9HJD - chains B and A; structure by electron microscopy, 3.35 A resolution.

# Chain B
Molecule: Nb3.3
Source organism: Lama glama
Amino-acid sequence (136 residues; each row starts with the number of its first residue):
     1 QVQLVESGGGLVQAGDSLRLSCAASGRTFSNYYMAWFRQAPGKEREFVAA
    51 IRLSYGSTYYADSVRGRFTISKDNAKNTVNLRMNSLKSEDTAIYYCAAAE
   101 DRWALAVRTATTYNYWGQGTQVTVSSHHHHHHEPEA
Not modelled in the structure: 128-136
Cystine bridges: Cys22-Cys96

# Chain A
Molecule: Thiamine transporter 2
Source organism: Homo sapiens
UniProt: Q9BZV2 (S19A3_HUMAN); residues 1-496 here = UniProt positions 1-496
Amino-acid sequence (535 residues; numbered 1 to 535; the number before each row is that of its first residue):
     1 MDCYRTSLSSSWIYPTVILCLFGFFSMMRPSEPFLIPYLSGPDKNLTSAE
    51 ITNEIFPVWTYSYLVLLLPVFVLTDYVRYKPVIILQGISFIITWLLLLFG
   101 QGVKTMQVVEFFYGMVTAAEVAYYAYIYSVVSPEHYQRVSGYCRSVTLAA
   151 YTAGSVLAQLLVSLANMSYFYLNVISLASVSVAFLFSLFLPMPKKSMFFH
   201 AKPSREIKKSSSVNPVLEETHEGEAPGCEEQKPTSEILSTSGKLNKGQLN
   251 SLKPSNVTVDVFVQWFQDLKECYSSKRLFYWSLWWAFATAGFNQVLNYVQ
   301 ILWDYKAPSQDSSIYNGAVEAIATFGGAVAAFAVGYVKVNWDLLGELALV
   351 VFSVVNAGSLFLMHYTANIWACYAGYLIFKSSYMLLITIAVFQIAVNLNV
   401 ERYALVFGINTFIALVIQTIMTVIVVDQRGLNLPVSIQFLVYGSYFAVIA
   451 GIFLMRSMYITYSTKSQKDVQSPAPSENPDVSHPEEESNIIMSTKLLEVL
   501 FQGPSSGWSHPQFEKGGGSGGGSGGSAWSHPQFEK
Not modelled in the structure: 1-10, 202-270, 460-535
Construct notes: expression tag (497-535)
UniProt features mapped onto this chain:
  - site (Essential for pyridoxine transport): Gln86, Gly87, Ile91, Thr93, Trp94, Ser168, Asn173
  - glycosylation (N-linked (GlcNAc...) asparagine): Asn45, Asn166
  - natural variant: Gly23 (G23V: In BTBGD), Thr422 (T422A: In BTBGD)
  - mutagenesis: Gln86 (Q86H: Significant decrease in pyridoxine transport), Gly87 (G87V: Significant decrease in pyridoxine transport), Ile91 (I91A: Significant decrease in pyridoxine transport), Thr93 (T93S: Significant decrease in pyridoxine transport), Trp94 (W94Y: Significant decrease in pyridoxine transport), Ser168 (S168P: Significant decrease in pyridoxine transport), Asn173 (N173F: Significant decrease in pyridoxine transport)
Covalent attachments: N-acetylglucosamine (NAG) linked to Asn45
Ligand contacts: A1IVJ (6-chloranyl-3-[1-[3-(2-oxidanylidene-3H-benzimidazol-1-yl)propyl]piperidin-4-yl]-1H-benzimidazol-2-one): Met27, Arg29, Glu32, Pro33, Leu35, Trp59, Thr93, Trp94, Leu97, Val109, Glu110, Tyr113, Tyr151, Ser155, Leu296, Asn297, Gln300, Glu320
Reported in the primary citation:
  - binding site for A1IVJ: Trp59, Thr93, Trp94, Leu97, Val109, Glu110, Tyr113, Tyr151, Asn297

# Interface between chain B and chain A
Pairs across the interface - 27 pairs, chain B then chain A:
  Arg52(B) with Asn432(A), hydrogen bond (side chain-backbone)
  Tyr55(B) with Pro434(A); Ile437(A), hydrophobic
  Ser57(B) with Ala49(A)
  Thr58(B) with Thr47(A), hydrogen bond (backbone-side chain)
  Tyr59(B) with Glu50(A); Glu54(A); Gln428(A); Asn432(A)
  Tyr60(B) with Thr47(A); Glu50(A), hydrogen bond (backbone-side chain)
  Asp62(B) with Val103(A); Lys104(A)
  Arg65(B) with Lys44(A); Asn45(A); Leu46(A); Glu50(A), salt bridge; Val103(A)
  Trp103(B) with Ile424(A); Gly430(A); Leu431(A)
  Ala104(B) with Arg429(A); Gly430(A), hydrogen bond (backbone-backbone)
  Leu105(B) with Gln428(A)
  Val107(B) with Gln428(A)
  Arg108(B) with Glu50(A), salt bridge; Glu54(A), salt bridge
Interface residues without a listed pair, chain B (15 interface residues in all): Tyr33, Gly66
Interface residues without a listed pair, chain A (19 interface residues in all): Asn53, Gly102

# Overview
15 residues of chain B and 19 residues of chain A are in contact; the contacts include 4 hydrogen bonds and 3
salt bridges. Polar pairs include Arg65(B)-Glu50(A), Arg108(B)-Glu50(A) and Arg108(B)-Glu54(A). Ligands of
chain A: compound A1IVJ. Covalently linked N-acetylglucosamine: at Asn45(A). From the paper: a binding site
for A1IVJ at Trp59(A), Thr93(A) and Trp94(A) among others.
Chain B is Nb3.3 (Lama glama) and chain A is Thiamine transporter 2 (Homo sapiens); the structure, Cryo-EM
structure of domperidone-bound human SLC19A3 in inward-open state, was determined by electron microscopy.
